Entry 7Y7K (electron microscopy, 4.40 A resolution (low resolution: residue-level contacts below are approximate; hydrogen-bond / salt-bridge calls are withheld)); this record covers chains A and B of the 3 polymer chains in the assembly.

== Chain A ==
Molecule: Spike protein S1
From: Severe acute respiratory syndrome coronavirus 2
UniProtKB: P0DTC2 (SPIKE_SARS2); numbering as in UniProt (aligned over 336-514)
Sequence (179 residues; each row starts with the number of its first residue):
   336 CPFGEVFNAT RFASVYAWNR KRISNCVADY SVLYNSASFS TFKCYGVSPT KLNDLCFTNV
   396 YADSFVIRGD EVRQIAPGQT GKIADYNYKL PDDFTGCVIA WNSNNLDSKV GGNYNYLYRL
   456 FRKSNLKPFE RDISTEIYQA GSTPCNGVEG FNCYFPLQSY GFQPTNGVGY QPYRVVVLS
Swiss-Prot annotation at these positions:
  - region: Arg403 to Asp405 (Integrin-binding motif), Asn448 to Phe456 (Immunodominant HLA epitope recognized by the CD8+)
  - glycosylation: Asn343 (N-linked (GlcNAc...) (complex) asparagine)
Cystine bridges: Cys336-Cys361, Cys379-Cys432, Cys480-Cys488
What the authors report for this chain:
  - mutagenesis - N487A: decreased binding to 1F vh (chain B)
  - mutagenesis - E484K: unchanged binding to 1F vh (chain B)
  - mutagenesis - K417N, N501Y: unchanged binding to ACE2

== Chain B ==
Molecule: 1F vh
From: Homo sapiens
Sequence (132 residues; numbered 1 to 132; the number before each row is that of its first residue):
     1 EVQLVESGPG LVKPSETLSL TCTVSGGSIS SSSYYWGWIR QPPGKGLEWI GSIYYRGSTY
    61 YNPSLKSRVT ISVDTSKNQF SLKLSSVTAA DTAVYYCARH VRSAYYYGSG SYRDEGNWFD
   121 PWGQGTLVTV SS
Cystine bridges: Cys22-Cys97

== Interface between chain A and chain B ==
Contacting residue pairs - 13 pairs, chain A then chain B:
  Lys417(A) - Tyr107(B)
  Leu455(A) - Arg102(B)
  Phe456(A) - Gly110(B)
  Ala475(A) - Tyr112(B)
  Gly476(A) - Tyr112(B)
  Val483(A) - Arg56(B)
  Glu484(A) - Arg56(B)
  Phe486(A) - Tyr60(B)
  Phe486(A) - Asp114(B)
  Asn487(A) - Asp114(B)
  Tyr489(A) - Ser103(B)
  Gln493(A) - Ser32(B)
  Gln493(A) - Arg102(B)
Also at the interface, not in a pair above, chain A (12 interface residues in all): Gln474
Also at the interface, not in a pair above, chain B (11 interface residues in all): Ser33, Tyr106
Interface features reported in the paper:
  - interface residues, chain B: Arg102(B), Asp114(B)

== In short ==
12 residues of chain A face 11 of chain B across their interface. The paper reports that N487A of chain A
reduces binding to 1F vh (chain B); interface residues Arg102(B) and Asp114(B); 4 substitutions were tested in
all.
Here chain A is Spike protein S1 (Severe acute respiratory syndrome coronavirus 2) and chain B is 1F vh (Homo
sapiens). Entry 7Y7K (SARS-CoV-2 RBD in complex with 1F Fab) was determined by electron microscopy, deposited
together with 7Y7J.
